Entry 8GSV (X-ray diffraction, 2.20 A resolution); this record covers chains G and H of the 24 polymer chains in the assembly.

[Chain G]
Protein: Bcl-2 homologous antagonist/killer
Source organism: Homo sapiens
Reference sequence: Q16611 (BAK_HUMAN); numbering as in UniProt (aligned over 23-185)
Sequence (166 residues; each row starts with the number of its first residue):
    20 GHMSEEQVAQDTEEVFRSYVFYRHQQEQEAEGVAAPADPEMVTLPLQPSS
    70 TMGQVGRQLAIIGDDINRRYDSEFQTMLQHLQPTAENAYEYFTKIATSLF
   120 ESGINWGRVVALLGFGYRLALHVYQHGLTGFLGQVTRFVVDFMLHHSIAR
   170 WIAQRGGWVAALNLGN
Unresolved in the structure: 20-21, 49-55, 183-185
Sequence notes: expression tag (20-22); engineered mutation Ser-166 (Cys in Q16611)
Curated features (UniProtKB/Swiss-Prot):
  - motif: Val-74 to Arg-88 (BH3), Ser-117 to Tyr-136 (BH1), Arg-169 to Gly-184 (BH2)
  - binding site (Zn(2+)): Asp-160, His-164
  - mutagenesis: His-164 (H164A: Strongly reduced zinc binding and homodimerization)

[Chain H]
Protein: Peroxisomal testis-specific protein 1
Source organism: Homo sapiens
Reference sequence: Q8NFP0 (PXT1_HUMAN); residue numbers follow UniProt; this construct covers 76-101
Sequence (29 residues; numbered 73 to 101; the number before each row is that of its first residue):
    73 GHMEEIIHKLAMQLRHIGDNIDHRMVRED
Unresolved in the structure: 73-75, 99-101
Sequence notes: expression tag (73-75)
From the paper describing this entry:
  - mutagenesis - L82A/L86A: decreased binding to Bcl-2 homologous antagonist/killer (chain G)

[How chain G and chain H interact]
Residue-residue contacts (52):
  Ile-81(G) / Met-97(H)  hydrophobic
  Asp-84(G) / Arg-96(H)  salt bridge
  Ile-85(G) / Ile-89(H)  hydrophobic
  Ile-85(G) / Asn-92(H)
  Ile-85(G) / Ile-93(H)  hydrophobic
  Asn-86(G) / Ile-89(H)
  Arg-88(G) / Asn-92(H)
  Tyr-89(G) / Gln-85(H)
  Tyr-89(G) / Ile-89(H)  hydrophobic
  Tyr-89(G) / Asn-92(H)
  Glu-92(G) / Gln-85(H)  hydrogen bond
  Phe-93(G) / Leu-82(H)  hydrophobic
  Phe-93(G) / Gln-85(H)
  Phe-93(G) / Leu-86(H)  hydrophobic
  Phe-93(G) / Ile-89(H)  hydrophobic
  Met-96(G) / Ile-78(H)
  Met-96(G) / Lys-81(H)
  Met-96(G) / Leu-82(H)  hydrophobic
  His-99(G) / Ile-78(H)
  Leu-100(G) / Ile-78(H)  hydrophobic
  Leu-100(G) / Ile-79(H)  hydrophobic
  Tyr-110(G) / Ile-79(H)  hydrophobic
  Lys-113(G) / Ile-79(H)
  Ile-114(G) / Ile-79(H)
  Ile-114(G) / Leu-82(H)  hydrophobic
  Ile-114(G) / Ala-83(H)
  Ile-114(G) / Leu-86(H)  hydrophobic
  Ser-117(G) / His-80(H)
  Ser-117(G) / Ala-83(H)
  Ser-117(G) / Met-84(H)
  Ser-117(G) / Arg-87(H)  hydrogen bond (backbone-side chain)
  Leu-118(G) / Ala-83(H)
  Leu-118(G) / Leu-86(H)
  Leu-118(G) / Arg-87(H)  hydrogen bond (backbone-side chain)
  Glu-120(G) / Arg-87(H)
  Ser-121(G) / Arg-87(H)  hydrogen bond
  Asn-124(G) / Asp-91(H)  hydrogen bond
  Asn-124(G) / Asp-94(H)
  Trp-125(G) / Asp-94(H)  hydrogen bond (backbone-side chain)
  Trp-125(G) / Met-97(H)
  Gly-126(G) / Gly-90(H)
  Gly-126(G) / Ile-93(H)
  Gly-126(G) / Asp-94(H)  hydrogen bond (backbone-side chain)
  Gly-126(G) / Met-97(H)
  Arg-127(G) / Arg-87(H)
  Arg-127(G) / Gly-90(H)
  Arg-127(G) / Asp-91(H)  salt bridge
  Val-129(G) / Met-97(H)  hydrophobic
  Ala-130(G) / Leu-86(H)
  Ala-130(G) / Gly-90(H)
  Phe-134(G) / Leu-86(H)  hydrophobic
  Asn-182(G) / Met-97(H)
Other interface residues (no listed pair), chain G (28 interface residues in all): Gly-82, Leu-97
Other interface residues (no listed pair), chain H (19 interface residues in all): His-88

[Overview]
28 residues of chain G face 19 of chain H across their interface; the contacts include 7 hydrogen bonds and 2
salt bridges. Polar contacts include Asp-84(G)/Arg-96(H), Arg-127(G)/Asp-91(H) and Glu-92(G)/Gln-85(H). The
paper reports that L82A/L86A of chain H reduce binding to Bcl-2 homologous antagonist/killer (chain G).
Chain G is Bcl-2 homologous antagonist/killer and chain H is Peroxisomal testis-specific protein 1, both from
Homo sapiens; the structure, Crystal structure of human BAK in complex with the Pxt1 BH3 domain, was
determined by X-ray diffraction.
